PDB entry 7W5Y | electron microscopy, 4.20 A resolution (low resolution: residue-level contacts below are approximate; hydrogen-bond / salt-bridge calls are withheld) | chains 2 and K of the 9 polymer chains in the assembly

[Chain 2]
Molecule: fpr promoter DNA reverse strand
Sequence (86 nucleotides; each row starts with the number of its first residue):
     2 TGCATCCGTG AGTCGAGGGT AATAAGTTCT CCGAACAAAA AAATTCCAGT CCCGAAGGAC
    62 TGGAAGGCTC AATCGATCAA ATCAAT
Not modelled in the structure: 85-87

[Chain K]
Name: Regulatory protein SoxS
From: Escherichia coli K-12
Reference sequence: P0A9E2 (SOXS_ECOLI); residues 1-107 here = UniProt positions 1-107
Chain sequence (107 residues; row label = number of the first residue in the row):
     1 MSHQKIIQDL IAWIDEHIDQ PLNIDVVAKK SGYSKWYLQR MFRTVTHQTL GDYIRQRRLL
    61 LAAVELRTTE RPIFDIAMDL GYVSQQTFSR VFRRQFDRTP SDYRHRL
Swiss-Prot annotation at these positions:
  - DNA-binding region (H-T-H motif): Asp25 to Thr46, Ile73 to Phe96

[Chain 2 / chain K interface]
Contacting residue pairs (21):
  DG67(2) - Met1(K)
  DG67(2) - His3(K)
  DG68(2) - His3(K)
  DG68(2) - Tyr33(K)
  DG68(2) - Tyr37(K)
  DC69(2) - Gly32(K)
  DC69(2) - Tyr33(K)
  DC69(2) - Ser34(K)
  DC69(2) - Tyr37(K)
  DT70(2) - Trp36(K)
  DC71(2) - Trp36(K)
  DT78(2) - Tyr82(K)
  DT78(2) - Thr87(K)
  DT78(2) - Val91(K)
  DC79(2) - Gly81(K)
  DC79(2) - Tyr82(K)
  DC79(2) - Val83(K)
  DC79(2) - Thr87(K)
  DA80(2) - Val83(K)
  DA80(2) - Thr87(K)
  DA82(2) - Gln86(K)
Other interface residues (no listed pair), chain 2 (12 interface residues in all): DA66, DA72, DA77
Other interface residues (no listed pair), chain K (18 interface residues in all): Ser2, Arg40, Asp52, Arg90, Arg94

[In short]
Chain 2 and chain K form an interface of 12 and 18 residues respectively.
Chain 2 is fpr promoter DNA reverse strand and chain K is Regulatory protein SoxS (Escherichia coli K-12); the
structure, Cryo-EM structure of SoxS-dependent transcription activation complex with fpr promoter DNA, was
determined by electron microscopy, deposited together with 7W5W and 7W5X.
